PDB entry 5AKD | X-ray diffraction, 7.60 A resolution (low resolution: residue-level contacts below are approximate; hydrogen-bond / salt-bridge calls are withheld) | chains A and C of the 4 polymer chains in the assembly

Chain A:
Molecule: DNA mismatch repair protein muts
Organism: Escherichia coli
Reference sequence: P23909 (MUTS_ECOLI); numbering as in UniProt (aligned over 1-800)
Sequence (800 residues; each row starts with the number of its first residue):
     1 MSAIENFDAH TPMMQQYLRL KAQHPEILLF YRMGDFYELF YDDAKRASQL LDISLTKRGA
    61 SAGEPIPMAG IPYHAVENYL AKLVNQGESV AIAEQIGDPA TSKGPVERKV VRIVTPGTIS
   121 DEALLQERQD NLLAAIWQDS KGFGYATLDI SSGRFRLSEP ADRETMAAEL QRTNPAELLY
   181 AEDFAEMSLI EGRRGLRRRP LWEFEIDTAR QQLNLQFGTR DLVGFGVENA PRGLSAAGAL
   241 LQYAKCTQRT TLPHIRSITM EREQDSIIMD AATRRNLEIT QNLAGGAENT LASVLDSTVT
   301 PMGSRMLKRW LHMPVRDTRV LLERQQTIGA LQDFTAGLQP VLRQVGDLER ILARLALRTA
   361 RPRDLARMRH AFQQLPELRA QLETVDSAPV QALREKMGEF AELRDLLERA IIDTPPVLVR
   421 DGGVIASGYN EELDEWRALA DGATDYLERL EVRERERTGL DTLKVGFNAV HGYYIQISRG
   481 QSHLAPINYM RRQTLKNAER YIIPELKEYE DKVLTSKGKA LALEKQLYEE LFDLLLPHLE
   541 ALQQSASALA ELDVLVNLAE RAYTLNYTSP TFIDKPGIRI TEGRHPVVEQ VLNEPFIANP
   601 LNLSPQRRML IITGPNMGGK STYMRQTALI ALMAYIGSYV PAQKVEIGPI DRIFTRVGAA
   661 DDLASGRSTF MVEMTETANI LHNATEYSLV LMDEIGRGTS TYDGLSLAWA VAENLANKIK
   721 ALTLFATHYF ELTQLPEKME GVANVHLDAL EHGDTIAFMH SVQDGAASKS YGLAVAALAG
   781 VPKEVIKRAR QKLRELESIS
Disordered / not traced: 1-127, 660-669
Sequence notes: engineered mutation Ala93 (Cys in P23909), Ser235 (Cys in P23909), Ala239 (Cys in P23909), Cys246 (Asp in P23909), Ser297 (Cys in P23909), Ser569 (Cys in P23909), Val711 (Cys in P23909)
Small-molecule neighbours: AMP-PNP (ANP; phosphoaminophosphonic acid-adenylate ester): Leu592, Glu594, Pro595, Phe596, Ile597, Asn599, Pro615, Asn616, Met617, Gly618, Gly619, Lys620, Ser621, Thr622, Arg625, Asp693, Glu694, His760
Swiss-Prot annotation at these positions:
  - binding site (ATP): Gly614 to Ser621
Reported in the primary citation:
  - mutagenesis - P595A/I597A/M759D: decreased catalytic activity on ATP

Chain C:
Molecule: DNA mismatch repair protein mutl
Organism: Escherichia coli
Notes: fragment: n-terminal domain, residues 1-349
Reference sequence: P23367 (MUTL_ECOLI); residues 1-349 here = UniProt positions 1-349
Sequence (369 residues; numbered -19 to 349; the number before each row is that of its first residue; numbers below 1 keep their minus sign (Met-19 is residue -19)):
   -19 MGSSHHHHHH SSGLVPRGSH MPIQVLPPQL ANQIAAGEVV ERPASVVKEL VENSLDAGAT
    41 RIDIDIERGG AKLIRIRDNG SGIKKDELAL ALARHATSKI ASLDDLEAII SLGFRGEALA
   101 SISSVSRLTL TSRTAEQQEA WQAYAEGRDM CVTVKPAAHP VGTTLEVLDL FYNTPARRKF
   161 LRTEKTEFNH IDEIIRRIAL ARFDVTINLS HNGKIVRQYR AVPEGGQKER RLGAILGTAF
   221 LEQALAIEWQ HGDLTLRGWV ADPNHTTPAL AEIQYFYVNG RMMRDRLINH AIRQAYEDKL
   281 GADQQPAFVL YLEIDPHQVD VNVHPAKHEV RFHQSRLVHD FIYQGVLSVL QQQLETPLPL
   341 DDEPQPAPR
Disordered / not traced: -19 to 19, 74-79, 126-131, 300-314, 332-349
Sequence notes: expression tag (-19 to 0); engineered mutation Ser61 (Cys in P23367), Cys131 (Asn in P23367), Leu216 (Cys in P23367), Phe256 (Cys in P23367), Tyr276 (Cys in P23367)
Reported in the primary citation:
  - mutagenesis - R266E: decreased binding to DNA
  - mutagenesis - R162E/R266E/R316E: abolished binding to DNA

How chain A and chain C interact:
Residue-residue contacts - 11 pairs, chain A then chain C:
  Tyr563(A) with Gln198(C)
  Thr564(A) with Gln198(C)
  Asn593(A) with Arg55(C)
  Pro595(A) with His139(C); Pro140(C)
  Leu750(A) with Glu119(C)
  His752(A) with Pro136(C)
  Thr755(A) with Lys135(C)
  Ala757(A) with Ala137(C)
  Phe758(A) with Ala138(C)
  Met759(A) with Ala138(C)
Other interface residues (no listed pair), chain A (14 interface residues in all): Asp333, Asn566, Glu594, Ile597
Other interface residues (no listed pair), chain C (16 interface residues in all): Arg57, Arg113, Gln118, Thr144, Ile195, Arg200, Arg210
From the paper, about this interface:
  - hot spots on chain A (mutagenesis) - P595A/I597A/M759D: decreased growth with DNA mismatch repair protein mutl (chain C)
  - hot spots on chain C (mutagenesis) - K52C: decreased binding to MutS sliding clamp
  - hot spots on chain C (mutagenesis) - R55D/R57D, A138E: decreased growth with DNA mismatch repair protein muts (chain A)

Overview:
14 residues of chain A and 16 residues of chain C are in contact. Ligands of chain A: AMP-PNP. The paper
reports that R55D/R57D and A138E of chain C reduce growth with DNA mismatch repair protein muts (chain A);
P595A/I597A/M759D of chain A reduce catalytic activity on ATP; 6 substitutions were tested in all.
Here chain A is DNA mismatch repair protein muts and chain C is DNA mismatch repair protein mutl, both from
Escherichia coli. Entry 5AKD (MutS in complex with the N-terminal domain of MutL - crystal form 3) was
determined by X-ray diffraction (same publication as 5AKB and 5AKC).
